Entry 3P1Z (X-ray diffraction, 2.80 A resolution); this record covers chains B and D of the 4 polymer chains in the assembly.

[Chain B (and D)]
Protein: tRNA-splicing endonuclease
Organism: Aeropyrum pernix
Notes: EC 3.1.27.9; chain D of this document is another copy of the same molecule, construct and numbering; everything in this record applies to it too
UniProtKB: Q9YBF1 (ENDA_AERPE); numbering as in UniProt (aligned over 1-186)
Chain sequence (186 residues; numbered 1 to 186; the number before each row is that of its first residue):
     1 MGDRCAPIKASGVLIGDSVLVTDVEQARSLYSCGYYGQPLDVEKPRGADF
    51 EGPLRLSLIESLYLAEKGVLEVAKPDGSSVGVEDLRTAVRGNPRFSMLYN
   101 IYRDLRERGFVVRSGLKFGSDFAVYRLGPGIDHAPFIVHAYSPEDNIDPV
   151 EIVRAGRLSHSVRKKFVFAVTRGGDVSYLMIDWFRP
Not modelled in the structure: 1-6 (chain D: 1-2)
Reported in the primary citation:
  - catalytic residues: Tyr125, His133, Lys164 (by similarity / conservation)
  - conformationally variable residues (loop rearrangement): Val124 to Phe136
  - mutagenesis - K44A: decreased catalytic activity on BHB intron at the anticodon loop
  - mutagenesis - K44A: abolished catalytic activity on BHB intron at the D-loop
  - mutagenesis - R46A: unchanged catalytic activity

[Chain B / chain D interface]
Contacting residue pairs (12):
  Arg94(B) with Asp148(D)
  Leu116(B) with Val150(D), hydrophobic; Arg157(D)
  Lys117(B) with Arg157(D)
  Gly119(B) with Arg154(D); Arg157(D)
  Asp148(B) with Arg94(D), salt bridge
  Val150(B) with Leu116(D), hydrophobic
  Val153(B) with Leu116(D), hydrophobic
  Arg154(B) with Gly119(D); Arg154(D)
  Arg157(B) with Lys117(D), hydrogen bond (side chain-backbone)
Other interface residues (no listed pair), chain B (10 interface residues in all): Leu158
Other interface residues (no listed pair), chain D (11 interface residues in all): Phe118, Val153, Leu158

[In short]
10 residues of chain B face 11 of chain D across their interface; the contacts include 1 hydrogen bond and 1
salt bridge. Polar pairs include Asp148(B)-Arg94(D) and Arg157(B)-Lys117(D). The paper reports catalytic
residues Tyr125(B), His133(B) and Lys164(B); K44A of chain B reduces catalytic activity on BHB intron at the
anticodon loop.
Chain B and chain D are both tRNA-splicing endonuclease (Aeropyrum pernix); the structure, Crystal structure
of the Aperopyrum pernix RNA splicing endonuclease, was determined by X-ray diffraction.
